PDB entry 5LYX | X-ray diffraction, 1.90 A resolution | chain A

[Chain A]
Name: Methionine aminopeptidase 2
Organism: Homo sapiens
Notes: EC 3.4.11.18; fragment: 108-478
Reference sequence: P50579 (MAP2_HUMAN); residues 108-478 here = UniProt positions 108-478
Sequence (378 residues; numbered 107 to 484; the number before each row is that of its first residue):
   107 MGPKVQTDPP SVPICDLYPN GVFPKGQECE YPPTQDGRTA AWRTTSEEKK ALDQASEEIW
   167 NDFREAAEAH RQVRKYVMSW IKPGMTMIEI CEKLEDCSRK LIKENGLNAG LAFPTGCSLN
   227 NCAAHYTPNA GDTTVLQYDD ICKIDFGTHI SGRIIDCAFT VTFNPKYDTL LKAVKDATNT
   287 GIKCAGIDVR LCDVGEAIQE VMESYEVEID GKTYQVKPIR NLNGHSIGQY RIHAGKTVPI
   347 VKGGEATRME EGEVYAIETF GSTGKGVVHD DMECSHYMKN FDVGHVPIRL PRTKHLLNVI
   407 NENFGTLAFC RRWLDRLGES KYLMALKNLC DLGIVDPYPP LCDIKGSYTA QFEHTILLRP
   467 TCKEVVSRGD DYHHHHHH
Unresolved in the structure: 107-109, 153-154, 475-484
Differences from the reference sequence: initiating methionine (107); expression tag (479-484)
Curated features (UniProtKB/Swiss-Prot):
  - binding site (substrate): His231, His339
  - binding site (a divalent metal cation): Asp251, Asp262, His331, Glu364, Glu459

[In short]
UniProt lists substrate-binding residues His231 and His339 and 5 divalent metal cation-binding residues.
Chain A is Methionine aminopeptidase 2 (Homo sapiens); the structure, CRYSTAL STRUCTURE OF HUMAN METHIONINE
AMINOPEPTIDASE-2 IN COMPLEX; WITH AN INHIBITOR
5-((R)-1-[1,2,4]Triazolo[1,5-a]pyrimidin-7-yl-pyrrolidin-2-ylmethoxy)-isoquinoline, was determined by X-ray
diffraction, deposited together with 5LYW.
